Entry 8P63 (electron microscopy, 3.70 A resolution); this record covers chains F and G of the 14 polymer chains in the assembly.

# Chain F
Name: DNA polymerase epsilon subunit B
From: Saccharomyces cerevisiae
Reference sequence: P24482 (DPB2_YEAST); numbering as in UniProt (aligned over 1-689)
Amino-acid sequence (689 residues; each row starts with the number of its first residue):
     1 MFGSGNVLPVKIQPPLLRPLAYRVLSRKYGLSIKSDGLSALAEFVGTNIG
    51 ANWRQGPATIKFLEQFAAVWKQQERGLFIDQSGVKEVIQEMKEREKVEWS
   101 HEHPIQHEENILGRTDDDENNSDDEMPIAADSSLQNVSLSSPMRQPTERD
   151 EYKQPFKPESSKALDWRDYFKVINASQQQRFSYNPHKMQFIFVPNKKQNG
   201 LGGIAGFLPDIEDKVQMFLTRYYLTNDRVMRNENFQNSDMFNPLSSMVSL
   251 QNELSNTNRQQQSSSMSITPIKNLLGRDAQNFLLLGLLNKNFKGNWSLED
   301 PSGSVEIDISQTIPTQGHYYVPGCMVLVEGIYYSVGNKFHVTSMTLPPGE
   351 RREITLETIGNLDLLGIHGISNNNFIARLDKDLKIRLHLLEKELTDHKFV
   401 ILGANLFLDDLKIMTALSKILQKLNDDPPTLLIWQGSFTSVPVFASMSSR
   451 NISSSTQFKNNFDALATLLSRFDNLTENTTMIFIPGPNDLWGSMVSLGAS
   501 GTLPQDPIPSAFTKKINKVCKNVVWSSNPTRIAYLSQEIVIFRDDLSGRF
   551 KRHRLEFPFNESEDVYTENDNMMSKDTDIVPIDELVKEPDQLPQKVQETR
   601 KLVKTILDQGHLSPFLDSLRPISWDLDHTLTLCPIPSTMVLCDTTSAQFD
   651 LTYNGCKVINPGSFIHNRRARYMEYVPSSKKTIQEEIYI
Unresolved in the structure: 1-9, 95-166, 237-265, 560-593, 688-689
Swiss-Prot annotation at these positions:
  - modified residue (Phosphoserine): Ser122, Ser141, Ser613

# Chain G
Name: DNA polymerase epsilon catalytic subunit A
From: Saccharomyces cerevisiae
Notes: EC 2.7.7.7, 3.1.11.-
Reference sequence: P21951 (DPOE_YEAST); residues 1-2222 here = UniProt positions 1-2222
Amino-acid sequence (2222 residues; each row starts with the number of its first residue):
     1 MMFGKKKNNGGSSTARYSAGNKYNTLSNNYALSAQQLLNASKIDDIDSMM
    51 GFERYVPPQYNGRFDAKDIDQIPGRVGWLTNMHATLVSQETLSSGSNGGG
   101 NSNDGERVTTNQGISGVDFYFLDEEGGSFKSTVVYDPYFFIACNDESRVN
   151 DVEELVKKYLESCLKSLQIIRKEDLTMDNHLLGLQKTLIKLSFVNSNQLF
   201 EARKLLRPILQDNANNNVQRNIYNVAANGSEKVDAKHLIEDIREYDVPYH
   251 VRVSIDKDIRVGKWYKVTQQGFIEDTRKIAFADPVVMAFDIETTKPPLKF
   301 PDSAVDQIMMISYMIDGEGFLITNREIISEDIEDFEYTPKPEYPGFFTIF
   351 NENDEVALLQRFFEHIRDVRPTVISTFNGDFFDWPFIHNRSKIHGLDMFD
   401 EIGFAPDAEGEYKSSYCSHMDCFRWVKRDSYLPQGSQGLKAVTQSKLGYN
   451 PIELDPELMTPYAFEKPQHLSEYSVSDAVATYYLYMKYVHPFIFSLCTII
   501 PLNPDETLRKGTGTLCEMLLMVQAYQHNILLPNKHTDPIERFYDGHLLES
   551 ETYVGGHVESLEAGVFRSDLKNEFKIDPSAIDELLQELPEALKFSVEVEN
   601 KSSVDKVTNFEEIKNQITQKLLELKENNIRNELPLIYHVDVASMYPNIMT
   651 TNRLQPDSIKAERDCASCDFNRPGKTCARKLKWAWRGEFFPSKMDEYNMI
   701 KRALQNETFPNKNKFSKKKVLTFDELSYADQVIHIKKRLTEYSRKVYHRV
   751 KVSEIVEREAIVCQRENPFYVDTVKSFRDRRYEFKGLAKTWKGNLSKIDP
   801 SDKHARDEAKKMIVLYDSLQLAHKVILNSFYGYVMRKGSRWYSMEMAGIT
   851 CLTGATIIQMARALVERVGRPLELDTDGIWCILPKSFPETYFFTLENGKK
   901 LYLSYPCSMLNYRVHQKFTNHQYQELKDPLNYIYETHSENTIFFEVDGPY
   951 KAMILPSSKEEGKGIKKRYAVFNEDGSLAELKGFELKRRGELQLIKNFQS
  1001 DIFKVFLEGDTLEGCYSAVASVCNRWLDVLDSHGLMLEDEDLVSLICENR
  1051 SMSKTLKEYEGQKSTSITTARRLGDFLGEDMVKDKGLQCKYIISSKPFNA
  1101 PVTERAIPVAIFSADIPIKRSFLRRWTLDPSLEDLDIRTIIDWGYYRERL
  1151 GSAIQKIITIPAALQGVSNPVPRVEHPDWLKRKIATKEDKFKQTSLTKFF
  1201 SKTKNVPTMGKIKDIEDLFEPTVEEDNAKIKIARTTKKKAVSKRKRNQLT
  1251 NEEDPLVLPSEIPSMDEDYVGWLNYQKIKWKIQARDRKRRDQLFGNTNSS
  1301 RERSALGSMIRKQAESYANSTWEVLQYKDSGEPGVLEVFVTINGKVQNIT
  1351 FHIPKTIYMKFKSQTMPLQKIKNCLIEKSSASLPNNPKTSNPAGGQLFKI
  1401 TLPESVFLEEKENCTSIFNDENVLGVFEGTITPHQRAIMDLGASVTFRSK
  1451 AMGALGKGIQQGFEMKDLSMAENERYLSGFSMDIGYLLHFPTSIGYEFFS
  1501 LFKSWGDTITILVLKPSNQAQEINASSLGQIYKQMFEKKKGKIETYSYLV
  1551 DIKEDINFEFVYFTDISKLYRRLSQETTKLKEERGLQFLLLLQSPFITKL
  1601 LGTIRLLNQMPIVKLSLNEVLLPQLNWQPTLLKKLVNHVLSSGSWISHLI
  1651 KLSQYSNIPICNLRLDSMDYIIDVLYARKLKKENIVLWWNEKAPLPDHGG
  1701 IQNDFDLNTSWIMNDSEFPKINNSGVYDNVVLDVGVDNLTVNTILTSALI
  1751 NDAEGSDLVNNNMGIDDKDAVINSPSEFVHDAFSNDALNVLRGMLKEWWD
  1801 EALKENSTADLLVNSLASWVQNPNAKLFDGLLRYHVHNLTKKALLQLVNE
  1851 FSALGSTIVYADRNQILIKTNKYSPENCYAYSQYMMKAVRTNPMFSYLDL
  1901 NIKRYWDLLIWMDKFNFSGLACIEIEEKENQDYTAVSQWQLKKFLSPIYQ
  1951 PEFEDWMMIILDSMLKTKQSYLKLNSGTQRPTQIVNVKKQDKEDSVENSL
  2001 NGFSHLFSKPLMKRVKKLFKNQQEFILDPQYEADYVIPVLPGSHLNVKNP
  2051 LLELVKSLCHVMLLSKSTILEIRTLRKELLKIFELREFAKVAEFKDPSLS
  2101 LVVPDFLCEYCFFISDIDFCKAAPESIFSCVRCHKAFNQVLLQEHLIQKL
  2151 RSDIESYLIQDLRCSRCHKVKRDYMSAHCPCAGAWEGTLPRESIVQKLNV
  2201 FKQVAKYYGFDILLSCIADLTI
Unresolved in the structure: 1-1320, 1451-1453, 1492-1496, 1514-1522, 1552-1555, 1564-1567, 1586-1587, 1748-1776, 1976-1994, 2221-2222
Ion coordination: Zn2+ site 1: Cys2108, Cys2111, Cys2130, Cys2133; Zn2+ site 2: Cys2164, Cys2167, Cys2179
Swiss-Prot annotation at these positions:
  - zinc finger: Cys2108 to Cys2133 (CysA-type)
  - motif: Cys2164 to Cys2181 (CysB motif)
  - binding site (Zn(2+)): Cys2108, Cys2111, Cys2130, Cys2133
  - binding site ([4Fe-4S] cluster): Cys2164, Cys2167, Cys2179, Cys2181

# How chain F and chain G interact
Contacting residue pairs - 81 pairs, chain F then chain G:
  Ile204(F) - Val2195(G)
  Ile204(F) - Asn2199(G)
  Ala205(F) - Leu2198(G)  hydrophobic
  Phe207(F) - Leu2220(G)  hydrophobic
  Leu208(F) - Tyr2157(G)  hydrophobic
  Leu208(F) - Arg2191(G)  hydrogen bond (backbone-side chain)
  Leu208(F) - Ile2194(G)  hydrophobic
  Pro209(F) - Tyr2157(G)  hydrogen bond (backbone-side chain)
  Pro209(F) - Arg2191(G)  hydrogen bond (backbone-side chain)
  Asp210(F) - Arg2191(G)
  Ile211(F) - Leu2162(G)  hydrophobic
  Ile211(F) - Gly2187(G)
  Lys214(F) - Gln2160(G)  hydrogen bond (side chain-backbone)
  Lys214(F) - Leu2162(G)
  Val215(F) - Leu2162(G)  hydrophobic
  Val215(F) - Ser2176(G)
  Phe218(F) - Tyr2174(G)
  Leu219(F) - Met2175(G)  hydrophobic
  Asn289(F) - Tyr2174(G)
  Phe292(F) - Arg2172(G)
  Glu299(F) - Asp2173(G)
  Glu299(F) - Tyr2174(G)  hydrogen bond (side chain-backbone)
  Glu299(F) - Met2175(G)  hydrogen bond (side chain-backbone)
  Asp300(F) - Met2175(G)
  Pro301(F) - Met2175(G)
  Ser440(F) - Lys1692(G)  hydrogen bond
  Val441(F) - Lys1692(G)
  Pro442(F) - Pro1694(G)
  Phe444(F) - Pro1694(G)  hydrophobic
  Phe444(F) - Glu2144(G)
  Ala445(F) - Glu2144(G)  hydrogen bond (backbone-side chain)
  Ala445(F) - His2145(G)
  Ser446(F) - Leu2141(G)
  Ser446(F) - His2145(G)
  Met447(F) - Asn1822(G)
  Met447(F) - Glu2109(G)
  Ser448(F) - Glu2109(G)
  Ser449(F) - Glu2109(G)  hydrogen bond (backbone-side chain)
  Ser449(F) - Tyr2110(G)  hydrogen bond
  Arg450(F) - Leu1617(G)
  Arg450(F) - Asn1618(G)  hydrogen bond (backbone-backbone)
  Arg450(F) - Glu1619(G)
  Arg450(F) - Asp1666(G)  salt bridge
  Arg450(F) - Tyr2110(G)
  Asn451(F) - Asn1618(G)
  Asn451(F) - Glu1619(G)  hydrogen bond (backbone-side chain)
  Ile452(F) - Pro1595(G)
  Ile452(F) - Glu1619(G)
  Ser453(F) - Val2140(G)
  Trp491(F) - Arg2151(G)
  Trp491(F) - Cys2216(G)  hydrophobic
  Trp491(F) - Asp2219(G)
  Met494(F) - Glu2144(G)
  Met494(F) - Gln2148(G)  hydrogen bond (backbone-side chain)
  Val495(F) - Gln2148(G)
  Val495(F) - Arg2151(G)
  Val495(F) - Ser2152(G)
  Leu497(F) - Leu1695(G)
  Ala499(F) - Asn1703(G)
  Ser500(F) - Asn1703(G)  hydrogen bond (backbone-backbone)
  Ser500(F) - Phe1705(G)
  Thr502(F) - Glu2155(G)
  Asp506(F) - Arg2151(G)  salt bridge
  Pro509(F) - Asp2219(G)
  Ser510(F) - Asp2219(G)
  Ala511(F) - Ser2215(G)
  Arg549(F) - Asp1704(G)  salt bridge
  Lys551(F) - Asp1420(G)
  Arg552(F) - Ile1701(G)
  Arg552(F) - Asp1704(G)  salt bridge
  His553(F) - Asp1704(G)  salt bridge
  Lys595(F) - Cys1414(G)
  Leu616(F) - Tyr2174(G)
  Asp617(F) - Ile2159(G)
  Ser618(F) - Phe1705(G)
  Leu619(F) - Phe1705(G)
  Pro621(F) - Phe1705(G)
  Pro621(F) - Ile2159(G)  hydrophobic
  Trp624(F) - Tyr2157(G)
  Trp624(F) - Leu2158(G)
  Trp624(F) - Gln2160(G)
Interface residues without a listed pair, chain F (59 interface residues in all): Lys197, Tyr222, Leu287, Lys290, Ser455, Asn460, Ile622, Ser623
Interface residues without a listed pair, chain G (52 interface residues in all): Phe1596, Gln1702, Pro1823, Asn1824, Leu2107, Ile2147, Ile2154

# Summary
59 residues of chain F face 52 of chain G across their interface; the contacts include 14 hydrogen bonds and 5
salt bridges. Among the polar pairs are Arg450(F)-Asp1666(G), Asp506(F)-Arg2151(G) and Arg549(F)-Asp1704(G).
Here chain F is DNA polymerase epsilon subunit B and chain G is DNA polymerase epsilon catalytic subunit A,
both from Saccharomyces cerevisiae. Entry 8P63 (S. cerevisiae consensus-sCMGE on ssDNA after DNA replication
initiation) was determined by electron microscopy, deposited together with 8P5E and 8P62.
